Entry 9CRV (electron microscopy, 3.18 A resolution); this record covers chains A and B of the 7 polymer chains in the assembly.

== Chain A ==
Molecule: Gamma-aminobutyric acid receptor subunit beta-2
Source organism: Homo sapiens
UniProt: P47870 (GBRB2_HUMAN); residues 1-488 here correspond to UniProt positions 25-512 (UniProt number = residue number + 24)
Sequence (488 residues; numbered 1 to 488; the number before each row is that of its first residue):
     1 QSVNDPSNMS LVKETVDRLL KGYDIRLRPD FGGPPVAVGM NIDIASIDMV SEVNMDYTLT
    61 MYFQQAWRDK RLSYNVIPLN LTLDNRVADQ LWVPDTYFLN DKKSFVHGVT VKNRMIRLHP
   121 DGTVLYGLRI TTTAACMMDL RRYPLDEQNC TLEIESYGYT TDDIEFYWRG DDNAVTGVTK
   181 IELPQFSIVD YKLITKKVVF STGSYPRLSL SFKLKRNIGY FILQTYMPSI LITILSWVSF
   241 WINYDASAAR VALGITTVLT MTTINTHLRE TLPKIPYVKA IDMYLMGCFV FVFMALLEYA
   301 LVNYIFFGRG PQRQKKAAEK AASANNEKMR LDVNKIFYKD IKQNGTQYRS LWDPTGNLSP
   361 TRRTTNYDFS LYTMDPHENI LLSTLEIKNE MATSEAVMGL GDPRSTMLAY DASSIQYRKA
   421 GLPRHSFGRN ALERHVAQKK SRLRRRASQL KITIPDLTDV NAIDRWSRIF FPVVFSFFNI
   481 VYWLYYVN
Unresolved in the structure: 1-7, 310-459, 488
Disulfide bonds: C136-C150
Glycans and other covalent adducts: N-acetylglucosamine (NAG) linked to N80; glycan linked to N149
Ligand contacts: gamma-amino-butanoic acid (ABU): Y97, E155, S156, Y157, F200, T202, Y205
UniProt features mapped onto this chain:
  - binding site (histamine): Y97, S156, Y157, T202
  - binding site (4-aminobutanoate): Y157, T202
  - modified residue: Y417 (Phosphotyrosine)
  - glycosylation (N-linked (GlcNAc...) asparagine): N8, N80, N149

== Chain B ==
Molecule: Gamma-aminobutyric acid receptor subunit alpha-1
Source organism: Homo sapiens
UniProt: P14867 (GBRA1_HUMAN); residues 1-429 here correspond to UniProt positions 28-456 (UniProt number = residue number + 27)
Sequence (429 residues; each row starts with the number of its first residue):
     1 QPSLQDELKD NTTVFTRILD RLLDGYDNRL RPGLGERVTE VKTDIFVTSF GPVSDHDMEY
    61 TIDVFFRQSW KDERLKFKGP MTVLRLNNLM ASKIWTPDTF FHNGKKSVAH NMTMPNKLLR
   121 ITEDGTLLYT MRLTVRAECP MHLEDFPMDA HACPLKFGSY AYTRAEVVYE WTREPARSVV
   181 VAEDGSRLNQ YDLLGQTVDS GIVQSSTGEY VVMTTHFHLK RKIGYFVIQT YLPCIMTVIL
   241 SQVSFWLNRE SVPARTVFGV TTVLTMTTLS ISARNSLPKV AYATAMDWFI AVCYAFVFSA
   301 LIEFATVNYF TKRGYAWDGK SVVPEKPKKV KDPLIKKNNT YAPTATSYTP NLARGDPGLA
   361 TIAKSATIEP KEVKPETKPP EPKKTFNSVS KIDRLSRIAF PLLFGIFNLV YWATYLNREP
   421 QLKAPTPHQ
Unresolved in the structure: 1-9, 320-383, 419-429
Disulfide bonds: C139-C153
Glycans and other covalent adducts: N-acetylglucosamine (NAG) linked to N111
Ligand contacts:
  - gamma-amino-butanoic acid (ABU): F65, R67, L118, T130
  - PIO ([(2R)-2-octanoyloxy-3-[oxidanyl-[(1R,2R,3S,4R,5R,6S)-2,3,6-tris(oxidanyl)-4,5-diphosphonooxy-cyclohexyl]oxy-phosphoryl]oxy-propyl] octanoate): R249, T306, F310, K312, R313, N387, S388, S390, K391, I392, L395
UniProt features mapped onto this chain:
  - binding site (4-aminobutanoate): R67, T130
  - binding site (3alpha-hydroxy-5alpha-pregnan-11,20-dione): W246
  - glycosylation (N-linked (GlcNAc...) asparagine): N11, N111

== Chain A / chain B interface ==
Pairs across the interface - 90 pairs, chain A then chain B:
  D24(A) - T16(B)
  I25(A) - N87(B)  hydrogen bond (backbone-side chain)
  I25(A) - L89(B)  hydrophobic
  R26(A) - D20(B)  salt bridge
  R26(A) - N87(B)
  R26(A) - L89(B)
  R26(A) - M90(B)
  L27(A) - T12(B)
  L27(A) - F15(B)  hydrophobic
  L27(A) - L19(B)  hydrophobic
  F31(A) - F15(B)  hydrophobic
  F31(A) - M81(B)  hydrophobic
  W92(A) - N87(B)
  V93(A) - M114(B)  hydrophobic
  P94(A) - T113(B)
  P94(A) - M114(B)
  D95(A) - M114(B)
  T96(A) - M112(B)
  T96(A) - T113(B)  hydrogen bond (backbone-backbone)
  Y97(A) - F65(B)
  Y97(A) - M112(B)
  Y97(A) - N116(B)
  Y97(A) - R132(B)
  F98(A) - M112(B)  hydrophobic
  F98(A) - R132(B)
  L99(A) - R132(B)  hydrogen bond (backbone-side chain)
  N100(A) - R187(B)
  D101(A) - H110(B)
  D101(A) - R132(B)  hydrogen bond (backbone-side chain)
  K102(A) - H110(B)  hydrogen bond (backbone-side chain)
  S104(A) - M112(B)
  F105(A) - M112(B)
  V106(A) - M112(B)  hydrophobic
  I130(A) - M112(B)  hydrophobic
  A135(A) - R187(B)
  Y157(A) - N116(B)
  Y157(A) - K117(B)
  Y157(A) - L118(B)
  Y157(A) - T130(B)  hydrogen bond
  Y157(A) - M131(B)
  Y157(A) - R132(B)  hydrogen bond (side chain-backbone)
  G158(A) - L118(B)
  G158(A) - R120(B)  hydrogen bond (backbone-side chain)
  Y159(A) - R85(B)
  Y159(A) - N87(B)
  T160(A) - R85(B)
  D163(A) - R85(B)  salt bridge
  F200(A) - F46(B)  hydrophobic
  S201(A) - R67(B)  hydrogen bond
  T202(A) - R67(B)
  T202(A) - R120(B)
  T202(A) - L128(B)
  Y205(A) - R120(B)  hydrogen bond
  S247(A) - S251(B)  hydrogen bond
  S247(A) - A254(B)
  A248(A) - P253(B)  hydrophobic
  V251(A) - A254(B)
  V251(A) - V257(B)  hydrophobic
  V251(A) - F258(B)  hydrophobic
  I255(A) - V257(B)  hydrophobic
  I255(A) - F258(B)  hydrophobic
  I255(A) - T261(B)
  V258(A) - L240(B)  hydrophobic
  L259(A) - L240(B)  hydrophobic
  L259(A) - T261(B)
  T266(A) - Q229(B)
  R269(A) - Y225(B)
  R269(A) - I228(B)  hydrogen bond (side chain-backbone)
  R269(A) - Q229(B)  hydrogen bond
  P273(A) - N189(B)
  K274(A) - N189(B)
  K274(A) - Q190(B)
  K274(A) - Y225(B)
  K274(A) - S276(B)
  I275(A) - N189(B)
  I275(A) - Y225(B)
  P276(A) - N189(B)
  P276(A) - K222(B)
  P276(A) - G224(B)
  P276(A) - Y225(B)
  F293(A) - L240(B)  hydrophobic
  L296(A) - L240(B)  hydrophobic
  L297(A) - V243(B)  hydrophobic
  A300(A) - V243(B)  hydrophobic
  N303(A) - N248(B)  hydrogen bond
  F306(A) - W317(B)
  F306(A) - D318(B)
  F307(A) - A316(B)  hydrophobic
  F307(A) - W317(B)
  G308(A) - W317(B)
Other interface residues (no listed pair), chain A (61 interface residues in all): G32, M137, D162, A252, Y277, V278, D282, M286, F289, Y299, Y304
Other interface residues (no listed pair), chain B (59 interface residues in all): L23, L84, L86, R173, S186, L188, M236, I239, W246, L247, E250, T265, R397

== Summary ==
The interface between chain A and chain B involves 61 residues on one side and 59 on the other, with 14
hydrogen bonds and 2 salt bridges. Polar contacts include R26(A)-D20(B), D163(A)-R85(B) and I25(A)-N87(B).
Gamma-amino-butanoic acid is bound between chain A and chain B.
Chain A is Gamma-aminobutyric acid receptor subunit beta-2 and chain B is Gamma-aminobutyric acid receptor
subunit alpha-1, both from Homo sapiens; the structure, Native human GABAA receptor of
beta2-alpha1-gamma2-beta2-alpha2 assembly, was determined by electron microscopy together with 9CRS, 9CSB,
9CT0, 9CTJ, 9CTP, 9CTV and 6 further entries from the same study.
